8HSK - chains A and B; structure by X-ray diffraction, 1.64 A resolution.

# Chain A
Molecule: Insulin A chain
From: Homo sapiens
Reference sequence: P01308 (INS_HUMAN); residues 1-21 here correspond to UniProt positions 90-110 (UniProt number = residue number + 89)
Chain sequence (21 residues; each row starts with the number of its first residue):
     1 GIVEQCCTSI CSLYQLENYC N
Cystine bridges: Cys6-Cys11

# Chain B
Molecule: Insulin B chain
From: Homo sapiens
Reference sequence: P01308 (INS_HUMAN); residues 1-29 here correspond to UniProt positions 25-53 (UniProt number = residue number + 24)
Chain sequence (30 residues; numbered 0 to 29; the number before each row is that of its first residue; numbering starts at 0):
     0 MFVNQHLCGS QLVEALYLVC GERGFFYTPK
Construct notes: initiating methionine (0); engineered mutation Gln10 (His34 in P01308)

# How chain A and chain B interact
Disulfides between the chains: Cys7(A)-Cys7(B), Cys20(A)-Cys19(B)
Residue-residue contacts (40; chain A residue first):
  Gly1(A) - Lys29(B)
  Ile2(A) - Leu11(B)  hydrophobic
  Ile2(A) - Leu15(B)  hydrophobic
  Val3(A) - Tyr26(B)
  Val3(A) - Pro28(B)  hydrophobic
  Cys6(A) - Gln4(B)
  Cys6(A) - His5(B)
  Cys6(A) - Leu6(B)  hydrogen bond (backbone-backbone)
  Cys6(A) - Leu11(B)  hydrophobic
  Cys7(A) - His5(B)  hydrogen bond (backbone-side chain)
  Cys7(A) - Leu6(B)
  Cys7(A) - Cys7(B)  disulfide
  Thr8(A) - His5(B)
  Ser9(A) - His5(B)  hydrogen bond (backbone-side chain)
  Ile10(A) - Asn3(B)
  Ile10(A) - Gln4(B)
  Ile10(A) - His5(B)
  Cys11(A) - Val2(B)
  Cys11(A) - Asn3(B)
  Cys11(A) - Gln4(B)  hydrogen bond (backbone-backbone)
  Ser12(A) - Val2(B)  hydrogen bond (backbone-backbone)
  Ser12(A) - Asn3(B)
  Leu13(A) - Val2(B)
  Leu13(A) - Val18(B)  hydrophobic
  Leu16(A) - Val2(B)  hydrophobic
  Leu16(A) - Leu11(B)  hydrophobic
  Leu16(A) - Leu15(B)
  Glu17(A) - Val18(B)
  Glu17(A) - Arg22(B)  salt bridge
  Tyr19(A) - Leu15(B)  hydrophobic
  Tyr19(A) - Phe24(B)
  Tyr19(A) - Phe25(B)  hydrogen bond (backbone-backbone)
  Cys20(A) - Cys19(B)  disulfide
  Cys20(A) - Arg22(B)
  Cys20(A) - Gly23(B)
  Cys20(A) - Phe25(B)
  Asn21(A) - Arg22(B)  hydrogen bond (backbone-side chain)
  Asn21(A) - Gly23(B)  hydrogen bond (backbone-backbone)
  Asn21(A) - Phe24(B)
  Asn21(A) - Phe25(B)
Also at the interface, not in a pair above, chain A (17 interface residues in all): Asn18
Also at the interface, not in a pair above, chain B (19 interface residues in all): Ala14, Thr27

# Summary
17 residues of chain A face 19 of chain B across their interface; the contacts include 2 disulfide bonds, 8
hydrogen bonds and 1 salt bridge. Polar pairs include Glu17(A)-Arg22(B), Cys7(A)-His5(B) and Ser9(A)-His5(B).
Chain A is Insulin A chain and chain B is Insulin B chain, both from Homo sapiens; the structure, Insulin
single mutant INS-Q, was determined by X-ray diffraction.
